PDB entry 2C4Y | X-ray diffraction, 2.68 A resolution | chains A and B of the 5 polymer chains in the assembly

# Chain A (and B)
Name: Capsid protein
From: Escherichia phage MS2
Notes: chain B of this document is another copy of the same molecule, construct and numbering; everything in this record applies to it too
Reference sequence: C0M1L4 (C0M1L4_BPMS2); residues 1-129 here correspond to UniProt positions 2-130 (UniProt number = residue number + 1)
Chain sequence (129 residues; each row starts with the number of its first residue):
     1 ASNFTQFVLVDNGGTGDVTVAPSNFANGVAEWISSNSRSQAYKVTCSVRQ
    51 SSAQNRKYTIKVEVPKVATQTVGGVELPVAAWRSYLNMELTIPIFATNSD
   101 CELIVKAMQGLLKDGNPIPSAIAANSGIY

# Chain A / chain B interface
Pairs across the interface (141; chain A residue first):
  Ala1(A) with Tyr129(B)
  Ser2(A) with Tyr129(B), hydrogen bond (side chain-backbone)
  Asn3(A) with Pro117(B); Ala121(B); Gly127(B), hydrogen bond (side chain-backbone); Ile128(B); Tyr129(B), hydrogen bond (side chain-backbone)
  Phe4(A) with Ile128(B), hydrophobic; Tyr129(B), hydrogen bond (backbone-backbone)
  Thr5(A) with Pro117(B)
  Phe7(A) with Asn116(B); Pro117(B)
  Val8(A) with Gly110(B)
  Leu9(A) with Lys106(B); Ala107(B); Gly110(B)
  Asp11(A) with Lys106(B)
  Phe25(A) with Ile128(B)
  Ala30(A) with Ile128(B), hydrophobic
  Trp32(A) with Pro117(B), hydrophobic; Ile118(B), hydrophobic
  Tyr42(A) with Leu103(B)
  Val44(A) with Leu111(B), hydrophobic
  Cys46(A) with Ile118(B), hydrophobic
  Val48(A) with Gly127(B)
  Arg56(A) with Asn125(B); Ser126(B)
  Tyr58(A) with Ala121(B); Ile122(B); Asn125(B); Ser126(B), hydrogen bond (side chain-backbone)
  Ile60(A) with Leu111(B), hydrophobic; Ile118(B), hydrophobic
  Val62(A) with Leu111(B), hydrophobic
  Val64(A) with Leu103(B), hydrophobic
  Lys66(A) with Asp100(B), salt bridge
  Trp82(A) with Pro93(B), hydrophobic; Phe95(B); Ala96(B), hydrophobic; Asp100(B)
  Arg83(A) with Pro93(B)
  Ser84(A) with Thr91(B), hydrogen bond (side chain-backbone); Ile92(B); Ile104(B)
  Tyr85(A) with Glu89(B); Leu90(B); Thr91(B), hydrogen bond (backbone-backbone)
  Leu86(A) with Met88(B), hydrophobic; Glu89(B); Met108(B), hydrophobic
  Asn87(A) with Asn87(B); Met88(B); Glu89(B), hydrogen bond (backbone-backbone)
  Met88(A) with Asn87(B); Met88(B), hydrophobic
  Glu89(A) with Tyr85(B); Leu86(B); Asn87(B), hydrogen bond (backbone-backbone)
  Leu90(A) with Tyr85(B); Ile122(B), hydrophobic
  Thr91(A) with Ser84(B); Tyr85(B), hydrogen bond (backbone-backbone)
  Ile92(A) with Ser84(B)
  Pro93(A) with Ala80(B); Ala81(B); Arg83(B); Ser84(B)
  Phe95(A) with Lys66(B), hydrogen bond (backbone-side chain); Ala81(B), hydrophobic
  Ala96(A) with Asn125(B), hydrogen bond (backbone-side chain)
  Thr97(A) with Ala68(B); Asn125(B)
  Asn98(A) with Ala123(B); Ala124(B); Asn125(B), hydrogen bond
  Asp100(A) with Lys66(B), salt bridge; Val67(B), hydrogen bond (side chain-backbone); Ala68(B), hydrogen bond (side chain-backbone)
  Cys101(A) with Ile122(B); Ala123(B), hydrophobic; Asn125(B)
  Glu102(A) with Ala123(B)
  Leu103(A) with Val10(B), hydrophobic; Tyr42(B); Val67(B), hydrophobic
  Ile104(A) with Val64(B), hydrophobic; Ser84(B)
  Val105(A) with Pro119(B); Ile122(B), hydrophobic
  Lys106(A) with Leu9(B); Val10(B); Asp11(B); Asn12(B)
  Ala107(A) with Leu9(B)
  Met108(A) with Leu86(B), hydrophobic; Leu112(B)
  Gln109(A) with Leu112(B), hydrogen bond (side chain-backbone); Lys113(B); Asp114(B), hydrogen bond
  Gly110(A) with Val8(B); Leu9(B)
  Leu111(A) with Val44(B), hydrophobic
  Leu112(A) with Met108(B), hydrophobic; Gln109(B), hydrogen bond (backbone-side chain); Leu112(B), hydrophobic
  Asp114(A) with Gln109(B), hydrogen bond
  Asn116(A) with Phe7(B); Val8(B)
  Pro117(A) with Asn3(B); Thr5(B); Phe7(B); Trp32(B), hydrophobic
  Ile118(A) with Ile60(B), hydrophobic
  Pro119(A) with Val105(B), hydrophobic
  Ala121(A) with Tyr58(B)
  Ile122(A) with Tyr58(B); Leu90(B), hydrophobic; Cys101(B); Val105(B), hydrophobic; Met108(B), hydrophobic
  Ala123(A) with Asn98(B); Cys101(B), hydrophobic; Glu102(B)
  Ala124(A) with Asn98(B)
  Asn125(A) with Arg56(B), hydrogen bond; Ala96(B); Thr97(B); Asn98(B), hydrogen bond; Cys101(B)
  Ser126(A) with Tyr58(B), hydrogen bond (backbone-side chain)
  Gly127(A) with Asn3(B); Val48(B)
  Ile128(A) with Asn3(B); Phe4(B), hydrophobic; Phe25(B); Ala30(B), hydrophobic; Trp32(B), hydrophobic
  Tyr129(A) with Ala1(B), hydrogen bond (side chain-backbone); Ser2(B), hydrogen bond (backbone-side chain); Asn3(B), hydrogen bond (backbone-backbone); Phe4(B), hydrogen bond (backbone-backbone)
Other interface residues (no listed pair), chain A (69 interface residues in all): Val10, Asn12, Asn55, Lys113
Other interface residues (no listed pair), chain B (72 interface residues in all): Cys46, Val62, Pro65

# In short
69 residues of chain A and 72 residues of chain B are in contact; the contacts include 26 hydrogen bonds and 2
salt bridges. Among the polar pairs are Lys66(A)-Asp100(B), Ser2(A)-Tyr129(B) and Asn3(A)-Gly127(B).
Chain A and chain B are both Capsid protein (Escherichia phage MS2); the structure, MS2-RNA hairpin
(2thiouracil-5) complex, was determined by X-ray diffraction together with 2C4Z, 2C50, 2C51, 2C4Q and 2BU1
from the same study.
